Entry 8VMV (X-ray diffraction, 1.59 A resolution); this record covers chains A and B of the 6 polymer chains in the assembly.

[Chain A]
Molecule: Intron-encoded endonuclease I-PpoI
Organism: Physarum polycephalum
Notes: EC 3.1.-.-
UniProtKB: Q94702 (PPO1_PHYPO); residue numbers follow UniProt; this construct covers 2-163
Sequence (162 residues; row label = number of the first residue in the row):
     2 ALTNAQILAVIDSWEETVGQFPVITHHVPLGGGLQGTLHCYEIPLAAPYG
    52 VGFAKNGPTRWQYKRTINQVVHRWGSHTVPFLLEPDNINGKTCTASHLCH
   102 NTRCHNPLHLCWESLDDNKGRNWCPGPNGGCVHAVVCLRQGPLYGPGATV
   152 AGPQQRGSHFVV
Ion coordination: Zn2+ site 1: Cys-41, Cys-100, Cys-105, His-110; Mg2+: Asn-119 (shared with 1 residue of chain D; 1 residue of chain d); Na+: Asn-119 (shared with 1 residue of chain D; 1 residue of chain d); Zn2+ site 2: Cys-125, Cys-132, His-134, Cys-138
Reported in the primary citation:
  - binding site for the 8-nt DNA strand: Arg-61
  - mutagenesis - H78A/H98A, H98A: decreased catalytic activity
  - mutagenesis - H78A: unchanged catalytic activity
  - catalytic residues: His-78, His-98
  - mutagenesis - H98A: abolished binding to metal ion

[Chain B]
Molecule: Intron-encoded endonuclease I-PpoI
Organism: Physarum polycephalum
Notes: EC 3.1.-.-
UniProtKB: Q94702 (PPO1_PHYPO); residues 202-363 here correspond to UniProt positions 2-163 (UniProt number = residue number - 200)
Sequence (162 residues; each row starts with the number of its first residue):
   202 ALTNAQILAVIDSWEETVGQFPVITHHVPLGGGLQGTLHCYEIPLAAPYG
   252 VGFAKNGPTRWQYKRTINQVVHRWGSHTVPFLLEPDNINGKTCTASHLCH
   302 NTRCHNPLHLCWESLDDNKGRNWCPGPNGGCVHAVVCLRQGPLYGPGATV
   352 AGPQQRGSHFVV
Ion coordination: Zn2+ site 1: Cys-241, Cys-300, Cys-305, His-310; Mg2+: Asn-319 (shared with 1 residue of chain C; 1 residue of chain c); Zn2+ site 2: Cys-325, Cys-332, His-334, Cys-338

[Chain A / chain B interface]
Residue-residue contacts (124):
  Leu-9(A) / Arg-357(B)
  Ile-12(A) / Arg-357(B)
  Asp-13(A) / Arg-357(B)  salt bridge
  Glu-16(A) / Gln-356(B)
  Glu-16(A) / Arg-357(B)  hydrogen bond (side chain-backbone)
  Glu-16(A) / Gly-358(B)  hydrogen bond (side chain-backbone)
  Glu-16(A) / Phe-361(B)
  Val-19(A) / Phe-361(B)  hydrophobic
  Gly-20(A) / Phe-361(B)
  Leu-39(A) / Val-363(B)
  His-40(A) / Val-362(B)
  His-40(A) / Val-363(B)  hydrogen bond (side chain-backbone)
  Tyr-42(A) / His-360(B)  hydrogen bond (side chain-backbone)
  Tyr-42(A) / Phe-361(B)
  Tyr-42(A) / Val-362(B)
  Phe-82(A) / Ala-352(B)  hydrophobic
  Phe-82(A) / Gly-353(B)
  Glu-85(A) / Ala-352(B)
  Glu-85(A) / Gln-355(B)
  Pro-86(A) / Val-351(B)
  Ile-89(A) / Ala-349(B)
  Ile-89(A) / Val-351(B)  hydrophobic
  Asn-90(A) / Ala-349(B)
  Cys-94(A) / Val-351(B)  hydrophobic
  Leu-99(A) / Pro-354(B)  hydrophobic
  Asn-107(A) / Phe-361(B)
  Asn-107(A) / Val-362(B)  hydrogen bond (side chain-backbone)
  Pro-108(A) / Pro-354(B)
  Pro-108(A) / Gln-355(B)  hydrogen bond (backbone-backbone)
  Pro-108(A) / Phe-361(B)  hydrophobic
  Leu-109(A) / Pro-354(B)
  Leu-109(A) / Gln-355(B)
  Leu-109(A) / Gln-356(B)
  Leu-109(A) / Phe-361(B)
  Leu-109(A) / Val-362(B)
  Leu-109(A) / Val-363(B)
  His-110(A) / Val-363(B)  hydrogen bond (side chain-backbone)
  Leu-111(A) / Gly-353(B)
  Leu-111(A) / Pro-354(B)
  Cys-112(A) / Thr-350(B)
  Cys-112(A) / Ala-352(B)
  Trp-113(A) / Thr-350(B)
  Trp-113(A) / Val-351(B)  hydrogen bond (backbone-backbone)
  Trp-113(A) / Ala-352(B)  hydrogen bond (backbone-backbone)
  Glu-114(A) / Thr-350(B)  hydrogen bond
  Asp-117(A) / Trp-324(B)  hydrogen bond (backbone-side chain)
  Asp-117(A) / Leu-344(B)
  Asp-118(A) / Gly-348(B)
  Asp-118(A) / Ala-349(B)  hydrogen bond (side chain-backbone)
  Asp-118(A) / Thr-350(B)
  Lys-120(A) / Trp-324(B)
  Gly-121(A) / Trp-324(B)
  Arg-122(A) / Thr-350(B)  hydrogen bond
  Trp-124(A) / Asp-317(B)  hydrogen bond (side chain-backbone)
  Trp-124(A) / Lys-320(B)
  Trp-124(A) / Gly-321(B)
  Trp-124(A) / Trp-324(B)  hydrophobic
  Val-133(A) / Tyr-345(B)
  Val-133(A) / Gly-346(B)
  Val-133(A) / Pro-347(B)
  His-134(A) / Pro-347(B)
  Ala-135(A) / Pro-347(B)  hydrogen bond (backbone-backbone)
  Val-136(A) / Thr-350(B)
  Val-136(A) / Pro-354(B)
  Leu-139(A) / Val-363(B)  hydrophobic
  Leu-144(A) / Asp-317(B)
  Tyr-145(A) / Val-333(B)  hydrophobic
  Gly-146(A) / Val-333(B)
  Pro-147(A) / Val-333(B)
  Pro-147(A) / His-334(B)
  Pro-147(A) / Ala-335(B)  hydrogen bond (backbone-backbone)
  Gly-148(A) / Asp-318(B)
  Ala-149(A) / Ile-289(B)
  Ala-149(A) / Asp-318(B)  hydrogen bond (backbone-side chain)
  Thr-150(A) / Cys-312(B)
  Thr-150(A) / Trp-313(B)
  Thr-150(A) / Glu-314(B)  hydrogen bond
  Thr-150(A) / Asp-318(B)
  Thr-150(A) / Arg-322(B)  hydrogen bond
  Thr-150(A) / Val-336(B)
  Val-151(A) / Glu-285(B)
  Val-151(A) / Pro-286(B)  hydrophobic
  Val-151(A) / Ile-289(B)  hydrophobic
  Val-151(A) / Cys-294(B)  hydrophobic
  Val-151(A) / Trp-313(B)  hydrogen bond (backbone-backbone)
  Ala-152(A) / Phe-282(B)  hydrophobic
  Ala-152(A) / Glu-285(B)
  Ala-152(A) / Cys-312(B)
  Ala-152(A) / Trp-313(B)  hydrogen bond (backbone-backbone)
  Gly-153(A) / Phe-282(B)
  Gly-153(A) / Leu-311(B)
  Gly-153(A) / Val-336(B)
  Pro-154(A) / Leu-299(B)  hydrophobic
  Pro-154(A) / Pro-308(B)
  Pro-154(A) / Leu-309(B)
  Pro-154(A) / Leu-311(B)
  Pro-154(A) / Val-336(B)
  Gln-155(A) / Pro-308(B)  hydrogen bond (backbone-backbone)
  Gln-155(A) / Leu-309(B)
  Gln-156(A) / Glu-216(B)
  Gln-156(A) / Leu-309(B)
  Arg-157(A) / Leu-209(B)
  Arg-157(A) / Ile-212(B)
  Arg-157(A) / Asp-213(B)  salt bridge
  Arg-157(A) / Glu-216(B)  hydrogen bond (backbone-side chain)
  Gly-158(A) / Glu-216(B)  hydrogen bond (backbone-side chain)
  His-160(A) / Glu-216(B)
  His-160(A) / Glu-217(B)
  His-160(A) / Tyr-242(B)  hydrogen bond (backbone-side chain)
  Phe-161(A) / Glu-216(B)
  Phe-161(A) / Val-219(B)  hydrophobic
  Phe-161(A) / Gly-220(B)
  Phe-161(A) / Tyr-242(B)
  Phe-161(A) / Asn-307(B)
  Phe-161(A) / Pro-308(B)
  Phe-161(A) / Leu-309(B)
  Val-162(A) / His-240(B)
  Val-162(A) / Tyr-242(B)  hydrogen bond (backbone-side chain)
  Val-162(A) / Asn-307(B)  hydrogen bond (backbone-side chain)
  Val-162(A) / Leu-309(B)
  Val-163(A) / Leu-239(B)
  Val-163(A) / His-240(B)  hydrogen bond (backbone-side chain)
  Val-163(A) / Leu-309(B)
  Val-163(A) / His-310(B)  hydrogen bond (backbone-side chain)
Interface residues without a listed pair, chain A (56 interface residues in all): Glu-17, Thr-38
Interface residues without a listed pair, chain B (57 interface residues in all): Thr-238, Pro-281, Asn-290, Leu-339

[Overview]
56 residues of chain A and 57 residues of chain B are in contact, with 29 hydrogen bonds and 2 salt bridges.
Among the polar pairs are Asp-13(A)/Arg-357(B), Arg-157(A)/Asp-213(B) and Glu-16(A)/Arg-357(B). From the
paper: catalytic residues His-78(A) and His-98(A); H78A/H98A and H98A of chain A reduce catalytic activity.
Both chains are Intron-encoded endonuclease I-PpoI (Physarum polycephalum). Entry 8VMV (Homing endonuclease
I-PpoI-DNA complex:reaction at pH7.0 (K+ MES) with 500 uM Mg2+ for 600s) was determined by X-ray diffraction,
deposited together with 8VMO, 8VMP, 8VMQ, 8VMR, 8VMS, 8VMT and 35 further entries.
